7ETJ - chains M and O of the 23 polymer chains in the assembly; structure by electron microscopy, 4.00 A resolution.

Chain M:
Name: Capsid vertex component 1
Source organism: Human cytomegalovirus
UniProtKB: A0A6C0PJD3 (A0A6C0PJD3_HCMV); residues 1-594 here = UniProt positions 1-594
Chain sequence (594 residues; each row starts with the number of its first residue):
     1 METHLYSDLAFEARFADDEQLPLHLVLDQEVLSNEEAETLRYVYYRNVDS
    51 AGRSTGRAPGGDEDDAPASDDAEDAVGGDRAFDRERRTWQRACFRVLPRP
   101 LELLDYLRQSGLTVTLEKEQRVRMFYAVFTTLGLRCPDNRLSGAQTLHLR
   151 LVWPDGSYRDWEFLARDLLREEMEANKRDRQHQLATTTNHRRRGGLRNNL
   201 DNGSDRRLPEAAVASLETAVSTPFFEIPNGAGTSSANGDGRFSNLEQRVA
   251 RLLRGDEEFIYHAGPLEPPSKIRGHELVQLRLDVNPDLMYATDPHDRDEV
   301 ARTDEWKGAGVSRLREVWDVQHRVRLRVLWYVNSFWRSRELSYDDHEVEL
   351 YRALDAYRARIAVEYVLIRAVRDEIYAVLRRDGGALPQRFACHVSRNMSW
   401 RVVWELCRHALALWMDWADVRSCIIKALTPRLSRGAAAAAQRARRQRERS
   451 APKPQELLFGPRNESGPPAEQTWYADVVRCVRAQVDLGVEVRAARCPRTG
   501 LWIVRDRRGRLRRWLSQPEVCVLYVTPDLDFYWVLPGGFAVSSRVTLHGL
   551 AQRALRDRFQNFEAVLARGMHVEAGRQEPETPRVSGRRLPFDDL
Disordered / not traced: 177-296, 465-467, 592-594

Chain O:
Name: Capsid vertex component 2
Source organism: Human cytomegalovirus
UniProtKB: A0A3G6XKK5 (A0A3G6XKK5_HCMV); residue numbers follow UniProt; this construct covers 1-642
Chain sequence (642 residues; row label = number of the first residue in the row):
     1 MSLLHTFWRLPVAVFFEPHEENVLRCPERVLRRLLEDAAVTMRGGGWRED
    51 VLMDRVRKRYLRQELRDLGHRVQTYCEDLEGRVSEAEALLNQQCELDEGP
   101 SPRTLLQPPCRPRSSSPGTGVAGASAVPHGLYSRHDAITGPAAAPSDVVA
   151 PSDAVAASAAAGASSTWLAQCAERPLPGNVPSYFGITQNDPFIRFHTDFR
   201 GEVVNTMFENASTWTFSFGIWYYRLKRGLYTQPRWKRVYHLAQMDNFSIS
   251 QELLLGVVNALENVTVYPTYDCVLSDLEAAACLLAAYGHALWEGRDPPDS
   301 VATVLGELPQLLPRLADDVSREIAAWEGPVAAGNNYYAYRDSPDLRYYMP
   351 LSGGRHYHPGTFDRHVLVRLFHKRGVIQHLPGYGTITEELVQERLSGQVR
   401 DDVLSLWSRRLLVGKLGRDVPVFVHEQQYLRSGLTCLAGLLLLWKVTNAD
   451 SVFAPRTGKFTLADLLGSDAVAGGGLPGGRAGGEEEGYGGRHGRVRNFEF
   501 LVRYYIGPWYARDPAVTLSQLFPGLALLAVTESVRSGWDPSRREDSAGGG
   551 DGGGAVLMQLSKSNPVADYMFAQSSKQYGDLRRLEVHDALLFHYEHGLGR
   601 LLSVTLPRHRVSTLGSSLFNVNDIYELLYFLVLGFLPSVAVL
Disordered / not traced: 1, 43-53, 82-642

Chain M / chain O interface:
Pairs across the interface - 32 pairs, chain M then chain O:
  Ala391(M) with Glu21(O)
  Cys392(M) with Glu21(O); Asn22(O), hydrogen bond (side chain-backbone)
  His393(M) with Glu20(O), salt bridge; Val23(O)
  Val394(M) with Leu4(O), hydrophobic; Val23(O)
  Arg396(M) with Leu4(O); Thr6(O), hydrogen bond
  Trp400(M) with Ser2(O); Leu3(O); Leu4(O); Leu24(O), hydrophobic
  Arg401(M) with Ser2(O)
  Val402(M) with Leu31(O), hydrophobic; Leu35(O), hydrophobic
  His409(M) with Thr41(O)
  Val481(M) with Leu34(O), hydrophobic
  Leu511(M) with Pro18(O); His19(O); Glu20(O)
  Arg512(M) with Glu21(O)
  Arg513(M) with Pro18(O), hydrogen bond (side chain-backbone); Glu21(O); Asn22(O), hydrogen bond
  Leu515(M) with Leu24(O)
  Ser516(M) with Glu21(O); Asn22(O); Leu24(O)
  Pro518(M) with Cys26(O)
  Glu519(M) with Leu34(O)
  Phe539(M) with Leu4(O), hydrophobic
Also at the interface, not in a pair above, chain M (23 interface residues in all): Ser395, Met398, Leu406, Pro536, Gly537
Also at the interface, not in a pair above, chain O (18 interface residues in all): Asp37, Ala38

In short:
23 residues of chain M and 18 residues of chain O are in contact, with 4 hydrogen bonds and 1 salt bridge.
Polar contacts include His393(M)-Glu20(O), Cys392(M)-Asn22(O) and Arg396(M)-Thr6(O).
Chain M is Capsid vertex component 1 and chain O is Capsid vertex component 2, both from Human
cytomegalovirus; the structure, C5 portal vertex in the partially-enveloped virion capsid, was determined by
electron microscopy, deposited together with 7ET2, 7ET3, 7ETM and 7ETO.
